8G7W - chain A; structure by X-ray diffraction, 3.40 A resolution.

[Chain A]
Molecule: Type I PKS module 4, module 5
Source organism: Micromonospora chalcea subsp. izumensis
UniProt: A0A1Z1MZ77 (A0A1Z1MZ77_MICCH); residue numbers follow UniProt; this construct covers 2478-3541
Chain sequence (1067 residues; row label = number of the first residue in the row):
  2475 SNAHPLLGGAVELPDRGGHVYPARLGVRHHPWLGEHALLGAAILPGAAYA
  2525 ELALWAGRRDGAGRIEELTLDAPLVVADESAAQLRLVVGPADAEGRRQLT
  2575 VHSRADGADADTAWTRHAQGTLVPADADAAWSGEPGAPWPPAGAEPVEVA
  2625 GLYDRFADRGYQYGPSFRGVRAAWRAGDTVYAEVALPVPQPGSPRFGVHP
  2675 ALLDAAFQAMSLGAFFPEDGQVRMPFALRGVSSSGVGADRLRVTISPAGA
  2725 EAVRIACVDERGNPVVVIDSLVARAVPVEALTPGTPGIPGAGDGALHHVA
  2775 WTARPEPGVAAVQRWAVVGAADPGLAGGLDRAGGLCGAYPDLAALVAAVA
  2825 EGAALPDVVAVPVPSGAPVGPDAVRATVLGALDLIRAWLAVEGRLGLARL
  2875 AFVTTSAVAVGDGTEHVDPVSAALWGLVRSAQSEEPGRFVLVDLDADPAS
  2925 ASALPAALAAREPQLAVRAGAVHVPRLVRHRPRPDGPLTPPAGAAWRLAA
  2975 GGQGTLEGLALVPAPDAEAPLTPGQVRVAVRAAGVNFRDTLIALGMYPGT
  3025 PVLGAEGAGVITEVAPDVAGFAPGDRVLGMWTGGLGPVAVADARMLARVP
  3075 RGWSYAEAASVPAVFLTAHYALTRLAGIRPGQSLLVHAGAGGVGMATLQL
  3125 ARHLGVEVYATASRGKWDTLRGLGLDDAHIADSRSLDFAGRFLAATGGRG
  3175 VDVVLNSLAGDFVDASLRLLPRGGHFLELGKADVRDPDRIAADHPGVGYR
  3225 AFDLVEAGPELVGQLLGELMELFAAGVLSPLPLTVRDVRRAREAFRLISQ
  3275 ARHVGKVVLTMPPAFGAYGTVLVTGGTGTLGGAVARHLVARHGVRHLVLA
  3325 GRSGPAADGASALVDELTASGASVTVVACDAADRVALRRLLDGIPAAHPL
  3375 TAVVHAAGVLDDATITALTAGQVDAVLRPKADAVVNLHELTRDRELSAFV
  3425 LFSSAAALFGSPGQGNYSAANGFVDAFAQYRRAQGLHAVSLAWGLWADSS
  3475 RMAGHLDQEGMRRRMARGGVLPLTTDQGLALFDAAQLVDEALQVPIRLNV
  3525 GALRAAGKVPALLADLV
Disordered / not traced: 2475-2477, 3473-3478
Construct notes: expression tag (2475-2477)
Residues lining bound ligands:
  - NADP (NAP; NADP nicotinamide-adenine-dinucleotide phosphate), molecule 1: Val3009, Asn3010, Phe3011, Arg3012, Ala3029, Thr3091, Ala3112, Ala3114, Gly3115, Gly3116, Val3117, Ala3136, Ser3137, Lys3140, Ser3157, Arg3158, Leu3182, His3277, Gly3279
  - NADP (NAP), molecule 2: Gly3299, Thr3301, Gly3302, Thr3303, Leu3304, Gly3325, Arg3326, Ser3327, Gly3328, Cys3353, Asp3354, Ala3355, Ala3380, Ala3381, Gly3382, Val3383, Arg3402, Pro3403, Lys3404, Phe3426, Ser3427, Ser3428, Tyr3441, Asn3445, Trp3467, Gly3468, Leu3469, Trp3470, Gln3482

[Summary]
Chain A binds NADP.
Chain A is Type I PKS module 4, module 5 (Micromonospora chalcea subsp. izumensis); the structure, Type I
modPKS reducing region, was determined by X-ray diffraction together with 8G7X from the same study.
